5I8P - chain A; structure by X-ray diffraction, 2.37 A resolution.

[Chain A]
Molecule: Platelet-activating factor acetylhydrolase
Organism: Homo sapiens
Notes: EC 3.1.1.47
Reference sequence: Q13093 (PAFA_HUMAN); numbering as in UniProt (aligned over 47-429)
Amino-acid sequence (388 residues; row label = number of the first residue in the row):
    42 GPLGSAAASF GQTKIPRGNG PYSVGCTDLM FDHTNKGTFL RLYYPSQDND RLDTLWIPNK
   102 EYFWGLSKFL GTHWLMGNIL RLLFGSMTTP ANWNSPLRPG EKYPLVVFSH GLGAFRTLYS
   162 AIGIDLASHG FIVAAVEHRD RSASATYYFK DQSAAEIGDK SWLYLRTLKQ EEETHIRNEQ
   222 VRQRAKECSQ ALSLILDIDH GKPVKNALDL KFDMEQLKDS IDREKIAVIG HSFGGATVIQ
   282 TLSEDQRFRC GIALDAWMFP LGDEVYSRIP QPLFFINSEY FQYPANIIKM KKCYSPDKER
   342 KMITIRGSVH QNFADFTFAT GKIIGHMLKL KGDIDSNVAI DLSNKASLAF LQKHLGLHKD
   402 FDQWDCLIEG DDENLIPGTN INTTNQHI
Not modelled in the structure: 42-53, 423-429
Differences from the reference sequence: expression tag (42-46)
Ligand contacts: VQ7 (6-[1,1-bis(oxidanylidene)-1,4-thiazinan-4-yl]-4-[[4-[4-chloranyl-3-(trifluoromethyl)phenoxy]-3,5-bis(fluoranyl)phenyl]methoxy]-1-methyl-pyrimidin-2-one): Leu107, Phe110, Leu111, Leu121, Gly152, Leu153, Gly154, Ala155, Leu159, Tyr160, His272, Ser273, Phe274, Trp298, Phe322, His351, Gln352, Ala355, Phe357, Leu369, Leu371
Swiss-Prot annotation at these positions:
  - active site: Ser273 (Nucleophile), Asp296 (Charge relay system), His351 (Charge relay system)
  - glycosylation: Asn423 (N-linked (GlcNAc...) asparagine)
  - natural variant: Arg92 (R92H: Retains the ability to associate with HDL particles), Ile198 (I198T: Retains the ability to associate with HDL particles), Val279 (V279F: In PAFAD), Gln281 (Q281R: In PAFAD), Val379 (V379A: Retains the ability to associate with HDL particles)
  - mutagenesis: Ser108 (S108A: Activity is higher than wild-type), His114 (H114A/Q/E: Impairs the association with LDL particles), Trp115 (W115A: Impairs the association with LDL particles), Leu116 (L116A: Reduces the association with LDL particles), Met117 (M117A: Reduces the association with LDL particles), Tyr205 (Y205A: Impairs the association with LDL particles), Ser273 (S273A: Loss of activity), Asp286 (D286A: Almost no activity; D286N: Diminishes activity), Asp296 (D296A: Loss of activity; D296N: Loss of activity), Asp304 (D304A: No change in activity), Asp338 (D338A: Activity is higher than wild-type), His351 (H351A: Loss of activity), 4 further mutagenesis entries in UniProt

[Summary]
Ligands of chain A: compound VQ7. Curated annotation (UniProt) lists 3 active-site residues and 16 mutagenesis
sites.
Chain A is Platelet-activating factor acetylhydrolase (Homo sapiens); the structure, Crystal structure of
LP_PLA2 in complex with novel inhibitor, was determined by X-ray diffraction together with 5I9I from the same
study.
